PDB entry 8V50 | X-ray diffraction, 2.65 A resolution | chains C and D of the 5 polymer chains in the assembly

# Chain C
Name: NP6 epitope H1N1
Amino-acid sequence (9 residues; numbered 1 to 9; the number before each row is that of its first residue):
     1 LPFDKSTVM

# Chain D
Name: D1 TCR alpha chain
Source organism: Homo sapiens
Amino-acid sequence (197 residues; row label = number of the first residue in the row; note: 16 numbers in that range are skipped by the numbering (no residue carries them; nothing is unmodelled there)):
     2 QSLEQ
     8 PSEVTAVEGAIVQINCTYQTSG
    36 FYGLSWYQQHDGGAPTFLSYNAL
    63 DGLEET
    74 GRFSSFLSRSDSYGYLLLQELQMKDSASYFCAVDTGGFKTIFGAGTRLFV
   124 KANIQNPDPAVYQLRDSKSSDKSVCLFTDFDSQTNVSQSKDSDVYITDKC
   174 VLDMRSMDFKSNSAVAWSNKSDFACANAFNNSIIPEDTFFP
Disulfides: Cys23-Cys104

# Interface between chain C and chain D
Residue-residue contacts - 4 pairs, chain C then chain D:
  Phe3(C) with Tyr37(D), hydrophobic
  Asp4(C) with Tyr37(D), hydrogen bond (backbone-side chain); Gly109(D); Gly110(D), hydrogen bond (backbone-backbone)
Other interface residues (no listed pair), chain C (4 interface residues in all): Pro2, Lys5
Other interface residues (no listed pair), chain D (4 interface residues in all): Thr108
Interface features reported in the paper:
  - pairs named by the authors: Tyr37(D)-Asp4(C), Tyr37(D)-Phe3(C)

# Overview
The chain C/chain D interface involves 4 residues from each chain, with 2 hydrogen bonds. Polar pairs include
Asp4(C)-Tyr37(D) and Asp4(C)-Gly110(D). The authors report contacts between Tyr37(D) and Asp4(C) and Tyr37(D)
and Phe3(C).
Chain C is NP6 epitope H1N1 and chain D is D1 TCR alpha chain (Homo sapiens); the structure, Crystal structure
of a HLA-B*35:01-NP6 with D1 TCR, was determined by X-ray diffraction, deposited together with 8V4Z, 8V51 and
8EMF.
